8IEU - chains A and B; structure by X-ray diffraction, 2.30 A resolution.

[Chain A (and B)]
Molecule: DUF2891 domain-containing protein
Source organism: Campylobacter jejuni
Notes: chain B of this document is another copy of the same molecule, construct and numbering; everything in this record applies to it too
UniProtKB: A0A2U0QSR5 (A0A2U0QSR5_CAMJU); residue numbers follow UniProt; this construct covers 1-334
Chain sequence (340 residues; numbered -5 to 334; the number before each row is that of its first residue; numbers below 1 keep their minus sign (Gly-5 is residue -5)):
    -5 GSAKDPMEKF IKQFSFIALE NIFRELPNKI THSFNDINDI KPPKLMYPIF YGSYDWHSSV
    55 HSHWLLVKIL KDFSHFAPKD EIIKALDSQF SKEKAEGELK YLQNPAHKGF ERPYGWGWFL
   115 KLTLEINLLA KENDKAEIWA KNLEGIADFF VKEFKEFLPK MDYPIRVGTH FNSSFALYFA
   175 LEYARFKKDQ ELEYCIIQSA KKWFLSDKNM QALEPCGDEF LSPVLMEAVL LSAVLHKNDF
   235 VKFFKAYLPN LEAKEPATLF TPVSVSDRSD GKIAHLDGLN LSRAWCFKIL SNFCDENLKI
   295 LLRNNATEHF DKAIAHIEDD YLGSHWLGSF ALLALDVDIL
Not modelled in the structure: -5 to -2, 333-334 (chain B: -5 to -2)
Differences from the reference sequence: expression tag (-5 to 0); engineered mutation Ser200 (Asn in A0A2U0QSR5)

[Chain A / chain B interface]
Residue-residue contacts (80; chain A residue first):
  Leu20(A) - Phe28(B)  hydrophobic
  Leu20(A) - Asn29(B)
  Leu20(A) - Ile31(B)
  Pro21(A) - Phe28(B)
  Asn22(A) - Ser27(B)
  Asn22(A) - Phe28(B)  hydrogen bond (backbone-backbone)
  Lys23(A) - Thr25(B)
  Lys23(A) - His26(B)
  Lys23(A) - Ser27(B)
  Ile24(A) - Ile24(B)
  Ile24(A) - Thr25(B)
  Ile24(A) - His26(B)  hydrogen bond (backbone-backbone)
  Ile24(A) - Phe28(B)  hydrophobic
  Thr25(A) - Lys23(B)
  Thr25(A) - Ile24(B)
  His26(A) - Lys23(B)
  His26(A) - Ile24(B)  hydrogen bond (backbone-backbone)
  Ser27(A) - Asn22(B)
  Phe28(A) - Leu20(B)  hydrophobic
  Phe28(A) - Pro21(B)
  Phe28(A) - Asn22(B)  hydrogen bond (backbone-backbone)
  Phe28(A) - Pro37(B)  hydrophobic
  Asn29(A) - Leu20(B)
  Ile31(A) - Pro36(B)  hydrophobic
  Ile34(A) - Ile34(B)  hydrophobic
  Ile34(A) - Pro36(B)  hydrophobic
  Pro36(A) - Ile31(B)  hydrophobic
  Pro36(A) - Ile34(B)  hydrophobic
  Pro37(A) - Phe28(B)  hydrophobic
  Pro37(A) - Ile34(B)
  Tyr48(A) - Ser27(B)
  Arg106(A) - Asp264(B)  salt bridge
  Arg106(A) - Lys266(B)
  Phe151(A) - Asp264(B)
  Phe151(A) - Ile267(B)  hydrophobic
  Lys154(A) - Ser260(B)  hydrogen bond (backbone-side chain)
  Lys154(A) - Asp261(B)  salt bridge
  Lys154(A) - Ile267(B)
  Asp156(A) - Ser258(B)
  Asp156(A) - Ser260(B)
  Tyr157(A) - Pro209(B)
  Tyr157(A) - Gly211(B)
  Tyr157(A) - Val257(B)
  Tyr157(A) - Ser258(B)  hydrogen bond (side chain-backbone)
  Pro158(A) - Cys210(B)
  Pro158(A) - Gly211(B)  hydrogen bond (backbone-backbone)
  Ile159(A) - Gly211(B)
  Ile159(A) - Asp212(B)
  Arg160(A) - Leu207(B)
  Arg160(A) - Cys210(B)
  Val161(A) - Val161(B)  hydrophobic
  Phe165(A) - Lys266(B)
  Asp201(A) - Leu207(B)
  Lys202(A) - Gln205(B)
  Met204(A) - Gln205(B)
  Met204(A) - Leu207(B)  hydrophobic
  Gln205(A) - Lys202(B)
  Gln205(A) - Met204(B)
  Gln205(A) - Gln205(B)  hydrogen bond (side chain-backbone)
  Leu207(A) - Arg160(B)
  Leu207(A) - Met204(B)  hydrophobic
  Pro209(A) - Tyr157(B)
  Cys210(A) - Pro158(B)
  Cys210(A) - Arg160(B)
  Gly211(A) - Tyr157(B)
  Gly211(A) - Pro158(B)  hydrogen bond (backbone-backbone)
  Gly211(A) - Ile159(B)
  Asp212(A) - Ile159(B)
  Val257(A) - Tyr157(B)
  Ser258(A) - Asp156(B)
  Ser258(A) - Tyr157(B)  hydrogen bond (backbone-side chain)
  Ser260(A) - Lys154(B)  hydrogen bond (side chain-backbone)
  Ser260(A) - Asp156(B)
  Asp261(A) - Lys154(B)  salt bridge
  Asp264(A) - Arg106(B)  salt bridge
  Asp264(A) - Phe151(B)
  Lys266(A) - Arg106(B)
  Lys266(A) - Phe165(B)
  Ile267(A) - Phe151(B)  hydrophobic
  Ile267(A) - Lys154(B)
Interface residues without a listed pair, chain A (46 interface residues in all): Glu19, Asp30, Lys35, Asn203, Leu270
Interface residues without a listed pair, chain B (46 interface residues in all): Glu19, Asp30, Lys35, Tyr48, Asp201, Asn203, Leu270

[In short]
The chain A/chain B interface involves 46 residues from each chain, with 11 hydrogen bonds and 4 salt bridges.
Among the polar pairs are Arg106(A)-Asp264(B), Lys154(A)-Asp261(B) and Lys154(A)-Ser260(B).
Both chains are DUF2891 domain-containing protein (Campylobacter jejuni). Entry 8IEU (Crystal structure of the
DUF2891 family protein CJ0554 from Campylobacter jejuni in space group P41212) was determined by X-ray
diffraction.
